5JYA - chains C and D of the 4 polymer chains in the assembly; structure by X-ray diffraction, 2.85 A resolution.

== Chain C (and D) ==
Name: Glyceraldehyde-3-phosphate dehydrogenase
Source organism: Streptococcus agalactiae
Notes: EC 1.2.1.-; chain D of this document is another copy of the same molecule, construct and numbering; everything in this record applies to it too
UniProt: Q9ALW2 (Q9ALW2_STRAG); residues 1-336 here = UniProt positions 1-336
Sequence (356 residues; row label = number of the first residue in the row; numbers below 1 keep their minus sign (Met-19 is residue -19)):
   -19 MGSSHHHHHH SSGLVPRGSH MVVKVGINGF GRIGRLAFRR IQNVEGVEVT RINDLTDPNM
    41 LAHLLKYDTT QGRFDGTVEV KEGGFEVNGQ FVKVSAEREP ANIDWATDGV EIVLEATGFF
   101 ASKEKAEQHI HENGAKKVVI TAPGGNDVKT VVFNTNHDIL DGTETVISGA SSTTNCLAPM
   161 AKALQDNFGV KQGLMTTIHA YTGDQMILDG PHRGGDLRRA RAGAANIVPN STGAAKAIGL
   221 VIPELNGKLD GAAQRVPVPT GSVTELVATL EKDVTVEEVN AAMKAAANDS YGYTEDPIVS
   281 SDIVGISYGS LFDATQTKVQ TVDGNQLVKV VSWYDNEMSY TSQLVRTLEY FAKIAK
Disordered / not traced: -19 to 1, 215-216 (chain D: -19 to -8, 216)
Differences from the reference sequence: initiating methionine (-19); expression tag (-18 to 0); engineered mutation Ser152 (Cys in Q9ALW2)
Small-molecule neighbours:
  - glyceraldehyde-3-phosphate (G3H): Ser151, Ser152, Thr153, Thr154, Thr177, His179, Thr182, Thr212, Gly213, Ala214, Arg235, Tyr314
  - NAD (nicotinamide-adenine-dinucleotide): Asn8, Gly9, Phe10, Gly11, Arg12, Ile13, Asn33, Asp34, Leu35, Glu77, Arg78, Ala96, Thr97, Gly98, Phe99, Phe100, Thr121, Ala122, Ser152, Thr182, Asn316, Glu317, Tyr320
From the paper describing this entry:
  - catalytic residues: Ser152, His179
  - binding site for glyceraldehyde-3-phosphate: Ser151, Ser152, Thr153, Thr212, Gly213
  - conformationally variable residues (loop rearrangement): Ser211 to Ala215

== Chain C / chain D interface ==
Contacting residue pairs - 94 pairs, chain C then chain D:
  Lys171(C) - Val302(D)
  Gln172(C) - Gln300(D)  hydrogen bond
  Gln172(C) - Val302(D)
  Gln172(C) - Asn305(D)
  Gln172(C) - Gln306(D)
  Gln172(C) - Leu307(D)
  Gly173(C) - Gln300(D)  hydrogen bond (backbone-side chain)
  Gly173(C) - Leu307(D)
  Leu174(C) - Gln300(D)
  Leu174(C) - Leu307(D)  hydrophobic
  Thr176(C) - Glu245(D)  hydrogen bond
  Thr176(C) - Lys309(D)  hydrogen bond
  Ile178(C) - Ile178(D)  hydrophobic
  Ile178(C) - Ile207(D)
  Ile178(C) - Gln234(D)
  Leu197(C) - Pro277(D)  hydrophobic
  Arg198(C) - Pro277(D)  hydrogen bond (side chain-backbone)
  Arg198(C) - Ile278(D)  hydrogen bond (side chain-backbone)
  Arg198(C) - Asp293(D)  salt bridge
  Arg198(C) - Thr295(D)  hydrogen bond
  Arg201(C) - Val279(D)
  Arg201(C) - Ser281(D)
  Arg201(C) - Asp282(D)  salt bridge
  Asn206(C) - Val279(D)
  Asn206(C) - Ser280(D)
  Asn206(C) - Ser281(D)  hydrogen bond
  Ile207(C) - Ile178(D)
  Ile207(C) - Val236(D)  hydrophobic
  Ile207(C) - Gly241(D)
  Ile207(C) - Val279(D)
  Ile207(C) - Ser280(D)  hydrogen bond (backbone-side chain)
  Ile207(C) - Trp313(D)
  Val208(C) - Val279(D)  hydrophobic
  Pro209(C) - Ile278(D)
  Pro209(C) - Gln296(D)
  Pro209(C) - Trp313(D)  hydrophobic
  Gly227(C) - Val302(D)
  Lys228(C) - Gln300(D)  hydrogen bond (backbone-side chain)
  Lys228(C) - Val302(D)
  Leu229(C) - Gln300(D)
  Asp230(C) - Lys298(D)
  Asp230(C) - Gln300(D)
  Gly231(C) - Lys298(D)
  Ala232(C) - Lys309(D)
  Gln234(C) - Ile178(D)
  Gln234(C) - Glu245(D)  hydrogen bond
  Gln234(C) - Gln296(D)  hydrogen bond
  Val236(C) - Ile207(D)  hydrophobic
  Val236(C) - Val236(D)  hydrophobic
  Pro237(C) - Pro237(D)
  Pro237(C) - Val238(D)  hydrophobic
  Val238(C) - Pro237(D)  hydrophobic
  Gly241(C) - Ile207(D)
  Glu245(C) - Thr176(D)  hydrogen bond
  Glu245(C) - Gln234(D)  hydrogen bond
  Val247(C) - Val247(D)  hydrophobic
  Pro277(C) - Leu197(D)  hydrophobic
  Pro277(C) - Arg198(D)  hydrogen bond (backbone-side chain)
  Ile278(C) - Arg198(D)  hydrogen bond (backbone-side chain)
  Ile278(C) - Pro209(D)
  Val279(C) - Arg198(D)
  Val279(C) - Arg201(D)
  Val279(C) - Asn206(D)
  Val279(C) - Ile207(D)
  Val279(C) - Val208(D)  hydrophobic
  Ser280(C) - Asn206(D)
  Ser280(C) - Ile207(D)  hydrogen bond (side chain-backbone)
  Ser281(C) - Arg201(D)  hydrogen bond
  Ser281(C) - Asn206(D)  hydrogen bond
  Asp282(C) - Arg201(D)  salt bridge
  Asp293(C) - Arg198(D)  salt bridge
  Thr295(C) - Arg198(D)  hydrogen bond
  Gln296(C) - Pro209(D)
  Gln296(C) - Gln234(D)  hydrogen bond
  Lys298(C) - Asp230(D)
  Lys298(C) - Gly231(D)
  Gln300(C) - Gln172(D)  hydrogen bond
  Gln300(C) - Gly173(D)  hydrogen bond (side chain-backbone)
  Gln300(C) - Lys228(D)  hydrogen bond (side chain-backbone)
  Gln300(C) - Leu229(D)
  Gln300(C) - Asp230(D)
  Val302(C) - Lys171(D)
  Val302(C) - Gln172(D)
  Val302(C) - Gly227(D)
  Asn305(C) - Gln172(D)
  Gln306(C) - Gln172(D)
  Leu307(C) - Gln172(D)
  Leu307(C) - Leu174(D)  hydrophobic
  Leu307(C) - Leu307(D)  hydrophobic
  Lys309(C) - Leu174(D)
  Lys309(C) - Thr176(D)  hydrogen bond
  Lys309(C) - Ala232(D)
  Trp313(C) - Ile207(D)
  Trp313(C) - Pro209(D)  hydrophobic
Interface residues without a listed pair, chain C (49 interface residues in all): Met175, Ala205, Ser242, Val243, Asp276, Asp303
Interface residues without a listed pair, chain D (50 interface residues in all): Met175, Ala205, Ser242, Val243, Thr249, Asp276, Asp303

== In short ==
Chain C and chain D form an interface of 49 and 50 residues respectively, with 25 hydrogen bonds and 4 salt
bridges. Polar contacts include Arg198(C)-Asp293(D), Arg201(C)-Asp282(D) and Gln172(C)-Gln300(D). Bound to
chain C: NAD and glyceraldehyde-3-phosphate. The paper reports catalytic residues Ser152(C) and His179(C); a
binding site for glyceraldehyde-3-phosphate at Ser151(C), Ser152(C) and Thr153(C) among others.
Chain C and chain D are both Glyceraldehyde-3-phosphate dehydrogenase (Streptococcus agalactiae); the
structure, Structures of Streptococcus agalactiae GBS GAPDH in different enzymatic states, was determined by
X-ray diffraction together with 5JY6, 5JYE and 5JYF from the same study.
